PDB entry 6JMR | electron microscopy, 4.10 A resolution (low resolution: residue-level contacts below are approximate; hydrogen-bond / salt-bridge calls are withheld) | chains F and B of the 5 polymer chains in the assembly

# Chain F
Name: Antibody
From: Mus musculus
Notes: antibody fragment or engineered binder
Chain sequence (218 residues; row label = number of the first residue in the row):
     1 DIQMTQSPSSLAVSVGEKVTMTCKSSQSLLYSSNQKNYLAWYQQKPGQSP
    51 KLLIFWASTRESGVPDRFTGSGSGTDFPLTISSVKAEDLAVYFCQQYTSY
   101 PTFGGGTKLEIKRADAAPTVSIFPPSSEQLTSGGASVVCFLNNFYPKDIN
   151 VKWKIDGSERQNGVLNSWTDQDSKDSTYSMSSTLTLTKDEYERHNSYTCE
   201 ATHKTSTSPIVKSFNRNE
Disulfide bonds: C23-C94, C139-C199

# Chain B
Name: 4F2 cell-surface antigen heavy chain
From: Homo sapiens
UniProtKB: P08195 (4F2_HUMAN); residues 2-630 here = UniProt positions 2-630
Chain sequence (631 residues; each row starts with the number of its first residue; numbering starts at 0):
     0 GSELQPPEASIAVVSIPRQLPGSHSEAGVQGLSAGDDSELGSHCVAQTGL
    50 ELLASGDPLPSASQNAEMIETGSDCVTQAGLQLLASSDPPALASKNAEVT
   100 GTMSQDTEVDMKEVELNELEPEKQPMNAASGAAMSLAGAEKNGLVKIKVA
   150 EDEAEAAAAAKFTGLSKEELLKVAGSPGWVRTRWALLLLFWLGWLGMLAG
   200 AVVIIVRAPRCRELPAQKWWHTGALYRIGDLQAFQGHGAGNLAGLKGRLD
   250 YLSSLKVKGLVLGPIHKNQKDDVAQTDLLQIDPNFGSKEDFDSLLQSAKK
   300 KSIRVILDLTPNYRGENSWFSTQVDTVATKVKDALEFWLQAGVDGFQVRD
   350 IENLKDASSFLAEWQNITKGFSEDRLLIAGTNSSDLQQILSLLESNKDLL
   400 LTSSYLSDSGSTGEHTKSLVTQYLNATGNRWCSWSLSQARLLTSFLPAQL
   450 LRLYQLMLFTLPGTPVFSYGDEIGLDAAALPGQPMEAPVMLWDESSFPDI
   500 PGAVSANMTVKGQSEDPGSLLSLFRRLSDQRSKERSLLHGDFHAFSAGPG
   550 LFSYIRHWDQNERFLVVLNFGDVGLSAGLQASDLPASASLPAKADLLLST
   600 QPGREEGSPLELERLKLEPHEGLLLRFPYAA
Disordered / not traced: 0-209
Covalent attachments: N-acetylglucosamine (NAG) linked to N365, N381, N424, N506
Construct notes: expression tag (0-1)
Curated features (UniProtKB/Swiss-Prot):
  - modified residue: S103 (Phosphoserine), T106 (Phosphothreonine), S134 (Phosphoserine), S165 (Phosphoserine), S406 (Phosphoserine), S408 (Phosphoserine), S410 (Phosphoserine), S527 (Phosphoserine), S531 (Phosphoserine)
  - glycosylation (N-linked (GlcNAc...) asparagine): N365, N381, N424 (complex), N506
  - cross-link (Glycyl lysine isopeptide (Lys-Gly)): K147 (interchain with G-Cter in ubiquitin), K166 (interchain with G-Cter in SUMO2)
  - mutagenesis: R182 (R182A/E/K/L: Strongly decreased leucine transport activity), C210 (C210S: Abolishes dimerization, leucine uptake and interaction with beta-1 integrins), Q234 to A630 (Nearly abolishes leucine transport activity), N365 (N365Q: Impairs both the stability and the trafficking of SLC3A2 to the plasma membrane; when associated with Q-381; Q-424 and Q-506), N381 (N381Q: Impairs both the stability and the trafficking of SLC3A2 to the plasma membrane; when associated with Q-365; Q-424 and Q-506), N424 (N424Q: Impairs both the stability and the trafficking of SLC3A2 to the plasma membrane; when associated with Q-365 Q-381 and Q-506), C431 (C431S: No effect on dimerization, leucine uptake or interaction with beta-1 integrins), N506 (N506Q: Impairs both the stability and the trafficking of SLC3A2 to the plasma membrane; when associated with Q-365 Q-381 and Q-424), K532 (K532E: Strongly decreased leucine transport activity)

# Interface between chain F and chain B
Contacting residue pairs (13):
  Y31(F) with E493(B); S494(B); P500(B)
  S33(F) with S494(B)
  Y38(F) with P497(B); D498(B); P500(B)
  Y97(F) with I499(B)
  T98(F) with I499(B); P500(B); G501(B)
  S99(F) with G501(B)
  Y100(F) with P480(B)
Also at the interface, not in a pair above, chain B (9 interface residues in all): A502
The authors on this interface:
  - pairs named by the authors: Y31(F)-P500(B) (hydrophobic contact)
  - epitope / paratope residues, chain F: Y31(F)
  - epitope / paratope residues, chain B: P497(B), P500(B)

# In short
Chain F and chain B form an interface of 7 and 9 residues respectively. The paper describes a hydrophobic
contact between Y31(F) and P500(B). N-acetylglucosamine is covalently linked to N365(B), N381(B), N424(B) and
N506(B). UniProt lists 10 mutagenesis sites on chain B. The paper reports epitope/paratope residues Y31(F) and
P497(B) among others.
Here chain F is Antibody (Mus musculus) and chain B is 4F2 cell-surface antigen heavy chain (Homo sapiens).
Entry 6JMR (CD98hc extracellular domain bound to HBJ127 Fab and MEM-108 Fab) was determined by electron
microscopy.
